Entry 4CBH (X-ray diffraction, 2.51 A resolution); this record covers chain A.

[Chain A]
Name: Serine protease NS3
From: Classical swine fever virus
Notes: EC 3.4.21.113, 3.6.1.15, 3.6.4.13; fragment: helicase domain, 1782-2280
UniProt: P19712 (POLG_CSFVA); residues 193-691 here correspond to UniProt positions 1782-2280 (UniProt number = residue number + 1589)
Chain sequence (516 residues; row label = number of the first residue in the row):
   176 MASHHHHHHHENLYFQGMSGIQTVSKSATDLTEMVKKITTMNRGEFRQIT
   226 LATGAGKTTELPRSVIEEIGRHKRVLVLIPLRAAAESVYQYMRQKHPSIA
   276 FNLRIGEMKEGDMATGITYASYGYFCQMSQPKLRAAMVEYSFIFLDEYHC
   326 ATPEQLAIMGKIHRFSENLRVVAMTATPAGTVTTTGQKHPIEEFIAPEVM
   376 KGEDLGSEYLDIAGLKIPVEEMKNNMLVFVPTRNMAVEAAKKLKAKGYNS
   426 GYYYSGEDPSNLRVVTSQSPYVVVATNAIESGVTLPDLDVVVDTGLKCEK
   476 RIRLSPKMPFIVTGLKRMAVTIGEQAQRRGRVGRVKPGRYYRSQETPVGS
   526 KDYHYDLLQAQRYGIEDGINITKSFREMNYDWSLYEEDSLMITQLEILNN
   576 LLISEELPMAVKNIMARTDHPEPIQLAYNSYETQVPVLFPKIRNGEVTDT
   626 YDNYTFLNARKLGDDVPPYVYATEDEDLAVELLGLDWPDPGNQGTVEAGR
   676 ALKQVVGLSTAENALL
Not modelled in the structure: 176-201, 352-470, 497-525, 683-691
Sequence notes: expression tag (176-192)
Curated features (UniProtKB/Swiss-Prot):
  - motif: Asp-321 to His-324 (DEAH box)
  - binding site (ATP): Leu-226 to Thr-233
  - site: Leu-683, Ser-684 (Cleavage)
  - glycosylation (N-linked (GlcNAc...) asparagine): Asn-545, Asn-628

[In short]
UniProt lists 8 ATP-binding residues.
Chain A is Serine protease NS3 (Classical swine fever virus); the structure, Pestivirus NS3 helicase, was
determined by X-ray diffraction, deposited together with 4CBG, 4CBI, 4CBL and 4CBM.
